PDB entry 6N07 | electron microscopy, 3.60 A resolution | chains A and IA of the 42 polymer chains in the assembly

# Chain A
Molecule: Microcompartments protein
Source organism: Haliangium ochraceum
UniProt: D0LID6 (D0LID6_HALO1); residues 1-205 here = UniProt positions 1-205
Sequence (205 residues; numbered 1 to 205; the number before each row is that of its first residue):
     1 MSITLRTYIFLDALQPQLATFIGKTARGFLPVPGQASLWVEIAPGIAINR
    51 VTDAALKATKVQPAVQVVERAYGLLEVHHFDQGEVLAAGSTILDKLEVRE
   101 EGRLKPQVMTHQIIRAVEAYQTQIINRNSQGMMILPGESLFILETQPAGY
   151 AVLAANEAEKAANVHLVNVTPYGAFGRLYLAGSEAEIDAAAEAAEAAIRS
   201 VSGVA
Unresolved in the structure: 1-3

# Chain IA
Molecule: Microcompartments protein
Source organism: Haliangium ochraceum (strain DSM 14365 / JCM 11303 / SMP-2)
UniProt: D0LID5 (D0LID5_HALO1); numbering as in UniProt (aligned over 1-99)
Sequence (99 residues; row label = number of the first residue in the row):
     1 MADALGMIEVRGFVGMVEAADAMVKAAKVELIGYEKTGGGYVTAVVRGDV
    51 AAVKAATEAGQRAAERVGEVVAVHVIPRPHVNVDAALPLGRTPGMDKSA
Unresolved in the structure: 1, 94-99
Curated features (UniProtKB/Swiss-Prot):
  - mutagenesis: K28 (K28A: Forms larger hexamer patches, increases hexamer stacking), R78 (R78A: Forms smaller hexamer patches)

# Interface between chain A and chain IA
Pairs across the interface - 9 pairs, chain A then chain IA:
  E159(A) - R78(IA)  hydrogen bond (backbone-side chain)
  K160(A) - R78(IA)
  A161(A) - P77(IA)
  A161(A) - R78(IA)
  A162(A) - R78(IA)
  N163(A) - R78(IA)
  A185(A) - A51(IA)  hydrophobic
  D188(A) - K54(IA)  salt bridge
  A189(A) - P77(IA)  hydrophobic
Also at the interface, not in a pair above, chain A (10 interface residues in all): Q15, E186
Also at the interface, not in a pair above, chain IA (5 interface residues in all): V50

# Summary
Chain A and chain IA form an interface of 10 and 5 residues respectively; the contacts include 1 hydrogen bond
and 1 salt bridge. Polar pairs include D188(A)-K54(IA) and E159(A)-R78(IA). UniProt lists 2 mutagenesis sites
on chain IA.
Here chain A is Microcompartments protein (Haliangium ochraceum) and chain IA is Microcompartments protein
(Haliangium ochraceum (strain DSM 14365 / JCM 11303 / SMP-2)). Entry 6N07 (Structure of the HO BMC shell:
BMC-TD focused map, open inner pore, compacted shell) was determined by electron microscopy, deposited
together with 6MZU, 6MZV, 6MZX, 6MZY, 6N06, 6N09, 6N0F and 6N0G.
